8S7G - chains A and B of the 14 polymer chains in the assembly; structure by electron microscopy, 3.43 A resolution.

== Chain A (and B) ==
Molecule: LexA repressor
From: Pseudomonas aeruginosa
Notes: EC 3.4.21.88; chain B of this document is another copy of the same molecule, construct and numbering; everything in this record applies to it too
UniProtKB: P37452 (LEXA_PSEAE); residue numbers follow UniProt; this construct covers 2-204
Chain sequence (211 residues; row label = number of the first residue in the row; numbers below 1 keep their minus sign (Met-6 is residue -6)):
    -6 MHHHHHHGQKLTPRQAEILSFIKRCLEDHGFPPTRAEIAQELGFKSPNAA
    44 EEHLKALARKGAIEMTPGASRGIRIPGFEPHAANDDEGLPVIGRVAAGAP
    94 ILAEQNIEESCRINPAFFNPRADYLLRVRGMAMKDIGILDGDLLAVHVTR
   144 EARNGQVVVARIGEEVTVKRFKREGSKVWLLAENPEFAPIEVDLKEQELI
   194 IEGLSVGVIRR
Not modelled in the structure: -6 to 80
Sequence notes: initiating methionine (-6); expression tag (-5 to 1); engineered mutation Ala125 (Ser in P37452)
From the paper describing this entry:
  - mutagenesis - G91D, S125A: abolished catalytic activity
  - catalytic residues: Lys162 (citing earlier work)

== Interface between chain A and chain B ==
Pairs across the interface (24; chain A residue first):
  Arg105(A) with Pro108(B); Phe110(B)
  Ile106(A) with Asn107(B)
  Asn107(A) with Arg105(B); Ile106(B)
  Ala109(A) with Arg105(B), hydrogen bond (backbone-side chain)
  Phe110(A) with Arg105(B); Ile202(B), hydrophobic; Arg204(B), hydrogen bond (backbone-side chain)
  Phe111(A) with Arg204(B)
  Ile129(A) with Arg203(B)
  Gly130(A) with Arg203(B), hydrogen bond (backbone-side chain)
  Leu132(A) with Ile129(B)
  Val199(A) with Arg204(B)
  Val201(A) with Val201(B); Ile202(B); Arg203(B), hydrogen bond (backbone-backbone)
  Ile202(A) with Val201(B); Ile202(B)
  Arg203(A) with Gly200(B); Val201(B), hydrogen bond (backbone-backbone); Arg203(B)
  Arg204(A) with Phe110(B); Phe111(B)
Also at the interface, not in a pair above, chain A (16 interface residues in all): Ile131, Gly200
Also at the interface, not in a pair above, chain B (16 interface residues in all): Cys104, Asn112, Gly130, Leu132

== Summary ==
Chain A and chain B each contribute 16 residues to their interface, with 5 hydrogen bonds. Polar pairs include
Ala109(A)-Arg105(B), Phe110(A)-Arg204(B) and Gly130(A)-Arg203(B). The paper reports the catalytic residue
Lys162(A); G91D and S125A of chain A abolish catalytic activity.
Chain A and chain B are both LexA repressor (Pseudomonas aeruginosa); the structure, Cryo-EM structure of
Pseudomonas aeruginosa Recombinase A (RecA) in complex with LexAS125A mutant, was determined by electron
microscopy (same publication as 8S70 and 8B0V).
